3E41 - chains A and E of the 4 polymer chains in the assembly; structure by X-ray diffraction, 2.73 A resolution.

== Chain A ==
Protein: Type-2 restriction enzyme HindII
Source organism: Haemophilus influenzae
Notes: EC 3.1.21.4
Reference sequence: P44413 (T2D2_HAEIN); residue numbers follow UniProt; this construct covers 2-258
Chain sequence (257 residues; numbered 2 to 258; the number before each row is that of its first residue):
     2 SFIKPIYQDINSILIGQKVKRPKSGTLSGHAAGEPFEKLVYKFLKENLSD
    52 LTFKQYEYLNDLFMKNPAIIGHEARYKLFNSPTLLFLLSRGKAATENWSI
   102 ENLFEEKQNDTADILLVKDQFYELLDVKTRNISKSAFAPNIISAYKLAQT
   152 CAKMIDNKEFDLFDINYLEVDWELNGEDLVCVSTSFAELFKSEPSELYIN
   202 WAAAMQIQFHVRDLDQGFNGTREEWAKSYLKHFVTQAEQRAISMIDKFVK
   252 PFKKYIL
Not modelled in the structure: 24-32, 178, 258
Construct notes: conflict Asn-67 (Lys in P44413); engineered mutation Phe-138 (Gln in P44413)
Ion coordination: Ca2+: Asp-114, Asp-127, Val-128 (shared with 2 residues of chain F)

== Chain E ==
Molecule: 14-nt DNA strand
Sequence (14 nucleotides; row label = number of the first residue in the row):
     1 GCCGGTCGACCGGC
Ion coordination: Na+: DG8 (shared with 2 residues of chain B)

== Chain A / chain E interface ==
Residue-residue contacts (18):
  Gly-92(A) with DG12(E), hydrogen bond to the phosphate; DG13(E), phosphate contact
  Lys-93(A) with DG13(E), hydrogen bond to the phosphate; DC14(E), phosphate contact
  Lys-108(A) with DC11(E), salt bridge to the phosphate; DG12(E), phosphate contact
  Phe-138(A) with DG4(E), base contact; DG5(E), base contact
  Tyr-199(A) with DC3(E), sugar contact; DG4(E), hydrogen bond to the phosphate
  Asn-201(A) with DG4(E), sugar contact; DG5(E), hydrogen bond to the base
  Ala-203(A) with DG5(E), phosphate contact; DT6(E), base contact
  Ala-204(A) with DG5(E), base contact; DT6(E), base contact
  Gln-209(A) with DG5(E), hydrogen bond to the base
  Arg-241(A) with DG5(E), salt bridge to the phosphate
Other interface residues (no listed pair), chain A (13 interface residues in all): Tyr-77, Arg-91, Ala-95

== Summary ==
13 residues of chain A and 8 residues of chain E are in contact; the contacts include 5 hydrogen bonds and 2
salt bridges. Among the polar pairs are Asn-201(A)/DG5(E), Gln-209(A)/DG5(E) and Gly-92(A)/DG12(E). The Ca2+
site is built by Asp-114(A), Asp-127(A) and Val-128(A).
Here chain A is Type-2 restriction enzyme HindII (Haemophilus influenzae) and chain E is a 14-nt DNA strand.
Entry 3E41 (Q138F HincII bound to GTCGAC and 5 mM Ca2+) was determined by X-ray diffraction, deposited
together with 3E3Y, 3E40, 3E42, 3E43, 3E44 and 3E45.
